7XG3 - chains C and K of the 12 polymer chains in the assembly; structure by electron microscopy, 3.00 A resolution.

# Chain C
Protein: Csf2
From: Pseudomonas aeruginosa
Sequence (348 residues; each row starts with the number of its first residue):
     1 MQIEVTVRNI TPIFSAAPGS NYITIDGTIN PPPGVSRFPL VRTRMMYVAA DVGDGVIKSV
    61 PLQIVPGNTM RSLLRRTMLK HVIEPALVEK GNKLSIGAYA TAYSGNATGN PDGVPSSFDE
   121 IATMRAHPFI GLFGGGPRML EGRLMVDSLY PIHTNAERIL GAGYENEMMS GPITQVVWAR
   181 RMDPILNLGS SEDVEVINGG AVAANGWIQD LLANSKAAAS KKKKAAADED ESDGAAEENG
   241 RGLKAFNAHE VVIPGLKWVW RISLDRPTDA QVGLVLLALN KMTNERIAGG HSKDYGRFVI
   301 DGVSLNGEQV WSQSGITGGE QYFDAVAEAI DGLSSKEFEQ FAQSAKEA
Not modelled in the structure: 224-238, 344-348

# Chain K
Molecule: TS
Sequence (54 nucleotides; row label = number of the first residue in the row):
     1 CTGCCGCACT TGCTCATCAA GCCTTCCTTC AGGTGTTGCT CCAGAAAGGG TGTT
Not modelled in the structure: 1-16, 53-54

# Chain C / chain K interface
Contacting residue pairs (13):
  Tyr-22(C) / DC39(K)  phosphate contact
  Ser-36(C) / DG38(K)  hydrogen bond to the phosphate
  Arg-37(C) / DG38(K)  phosphate contact
  Phe-38(C) / DT37(K)  base contact
  Pro-39(C) / DC39(K)  base contact
  Arg-241(C) / DG38(K)  base contact
  Arg-241(C) / DC39(K)  hydrogen bond to the sugar
  Arg-241(C) / DT40(K)  sugar contact
  Lys-244(C) / DG38(K)  hydrogen bond to the base
  Ala-245(C) / DG38(K)  base contact
  Phe-246(C) / DT37(K)  base contact
  Phe-246(C) / DG38(K)  hydrogen bond to the base
  Asn-247(C) / DC39(K)  hydrogen bond to the base
Also at the interface, not in a pair above, chain C (11 interface residues in all): Ile-25
Also at the interface, not in a pair above, chain K (5 interface residues in all): DT36

# Summary
11 residues of chain C face 5 of chain K across their interface, with 5 hydrogen bonds. Polar contacts include
Lys-244(C)/DG38(K), Phe-246(C)/DG38(K) and Asn-247(C)/DC39(K).
Here chain C is Csf2 (Pseudomonas aeruginosa) and chain K is TS. Entry 7XG3 (CryoEM structure of type IV-A
CasDinG bound NTS-nicked Csf-crRNA-dsDNA quaternary complex) was determined by electron microscopy, deposited
together with 7XF1, 7XFZ, 7XG0, 7XG1, 7XG2 and 7XG4.
